Entry 1DGS (X-ray diffraction, 2.90 A resolution); this record covers chain A.

[Chain A]
Molecule: DNA ligase
Organism: Thermus filiformis
Notes: EC 6.5.1.2
UniProt: Q9ZHI0 (DNLJ_THEFI); numbering as in UniProt (aligned over 1-667)
Amino-acid sequence (667 residues; each row starts with the number of its first residue):
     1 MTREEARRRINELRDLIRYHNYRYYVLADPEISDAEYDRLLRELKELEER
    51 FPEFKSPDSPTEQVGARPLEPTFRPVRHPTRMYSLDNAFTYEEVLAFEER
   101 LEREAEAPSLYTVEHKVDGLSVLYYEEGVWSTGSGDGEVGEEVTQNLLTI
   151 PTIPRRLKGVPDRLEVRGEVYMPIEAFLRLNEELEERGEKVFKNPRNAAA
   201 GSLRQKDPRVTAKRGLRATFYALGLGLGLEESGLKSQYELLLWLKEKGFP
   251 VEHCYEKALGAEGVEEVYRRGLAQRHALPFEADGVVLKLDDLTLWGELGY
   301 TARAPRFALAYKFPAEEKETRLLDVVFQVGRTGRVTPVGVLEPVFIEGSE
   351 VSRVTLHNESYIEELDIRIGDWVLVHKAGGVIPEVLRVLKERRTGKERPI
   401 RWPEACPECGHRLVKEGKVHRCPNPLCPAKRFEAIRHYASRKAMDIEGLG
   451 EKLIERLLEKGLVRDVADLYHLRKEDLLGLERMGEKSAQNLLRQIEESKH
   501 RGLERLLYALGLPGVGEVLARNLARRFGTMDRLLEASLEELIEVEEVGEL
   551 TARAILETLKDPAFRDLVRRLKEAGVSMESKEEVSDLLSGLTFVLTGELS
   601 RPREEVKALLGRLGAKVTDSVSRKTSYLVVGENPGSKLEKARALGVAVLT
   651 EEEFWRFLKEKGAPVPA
Not modelled in the structure: 582-667
UniProt features mapped onto this chain:
  - binding site (NAD(+)): Asp-34 to Asp-38, Ser-84, Leu-85
  - binding site (Zn(2+)): Cys-409
Glycans and other covalent adducts: adenosine monophosphate (AMP) linked to Lys-116
Bound ions: Zn2+: Cys-406, Cys-409, Cys-422, Cys-427
Small-molecule neighbours: adenosine monophosphate (AMP): Tyr-83, Ser-84, Leu-85, Asn-87, Glu-114, His-115, Val-117, Leu-120, Glu-169, Arg-196, Tyr-221, His-253, Val-286, Lys-288, Lys-312
From the paper describing this entry:
  - binding site for adenosine monophosphate: Leu-85, Glu-114, His-115, Lys-116, Leu-120, Glu-169, Tyr-221, His-253, Val-286, Lys-288, Lys-312
  - catalytic residues: Lys-116
  - contacts within the chain: Glu-114/Lys-288
  - Zn2+ coordination: Cys-406, Cys-409, Cys-422, Cys-427
  - catalytic residues: Asp-118, Arg-196, Glu-281, Asp-283 (proposed by the authors, not directly observed)

[In short]
Adenosine monophosphate is covalently linked to Lys-116. Cys-406, Cys-409, Cys-422 and Cys-427 form the Zn2+
site. UniProt lists 7 NAD+-binding residues and Zn2+-binding residue Cys-409. The paper reports catalytic
residues Lys-116, Asp-118 and Arg-196 among others; a binding site for adenosine monophosphate at Leu-85,
Glu-114 and His-115 among others.
Chain A is DNA ligase (Thermus filiformis); the structure, Crystal structure of nad+-dependent DNA ligase from
T. filiformis, was determined by X-ray diffraction (same publication as 1V9P).
